PDB entry 5GT3 | X-ray diffraction, 2.91 A resolution | chains D and I of the 10 polymer chains in the assembly

# Chain D
Protein: Histone H2B type 1-A
From: Homo sapiens
UniProtKB: Q96A08 (H2B1A_HUMAN); residues 0-125 here correspond to UniProt positions 2-127 (UniProt number = residue number + 2)
Chain sequence (126 residues; numbered 0 to 125; the number before each row is that of its first residue; numbering starts at 0):
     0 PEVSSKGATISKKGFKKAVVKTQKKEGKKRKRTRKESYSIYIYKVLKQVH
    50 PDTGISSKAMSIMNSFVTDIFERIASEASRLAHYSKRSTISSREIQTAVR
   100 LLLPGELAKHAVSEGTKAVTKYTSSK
Not modelled in the structure: 0-30
Bound ions: Mn2+: Val48 (shared with 1 residue of chain E)
UniProt features mapped onto this chain:
  - modified residue: Pro0 (N-acetylproline), Lys5 (N6-acetyllysine), Lys11 (N6-acetyllysine), Lys12 (N6-acetyllysine), Lys15 (N6-acetyllysine), Lys16 (N6-acetyllysine), Lys20 (N6-acetyllysine), Lys23 (N6-acetyllysine), Lys34 (N6-crotonyllysine), Ser36 (Phosphoserine), Lys43 (N6-lactoyllysine), Lys46 (N6-methyllysine), Lys57 (N6,N6-dimethyllysine), Arg79 (Dimethylated arginine), Ser84 (Phosphoserine), Lys85 (N6,N6,N6-trimethyllysine), Arg86 (Omega-N-methylarginine), Arg92 (Omega-N-methylarginine), Lys108 (N6-lactoyllysine), Thr115 (Phosphothreonine) and 2 more in UniProt
  - cross-link (Glycyl lysine isopeptide (Lys-Gly)): Lys5 (interchain with G-Cter in SUMO2), Lys20 (interchain with G-Cter in SUMO2), Lys34 (interchain with G-Cter in ubiquitin), Lys120 (interchain with G-Cter in ubiquitin)

# Chain I
Molecule: 146-nt DNA strand
From: Homo sapiens
Sequence (146 nucleotides; each row starts with the number of its first residue):
     1 ATCAATATCCACCTGCAGATTCTACCAAAAGTGTATTTGGAAACTGCTCC
    51 ATCAAAAGGCATGTTCAGCTGAATTCAGCTGAACATGCCTTTTGATGGAG
   101 CAGTTTCCAAATACACTTTTGGTAGAATCTGCAGGTGGATATTGAT
Bound ions: Mn2+ near DG78 (its only coordinating residue here)

# How chain D and chain I interact
Contacting residue pairs (17):
  Arg31(D) - DT104(I)  phosphate contact
  Thr32(D) - DG103(I)  hydrogen bond to the phosphate
  Arg33(D) - DA27(I)  phosphate contact
  Arg33(D) - DA28(I)  sugar contact
  Tyr42(D) - DT20(I)  phosphate contact
  Gly53(D) - DT20(I)  phosphate contact
  Ile54(D) - DA19(I)  sugar contact
  Ile54(D) - DT20(I)  hydrogen bond to the phosphate
  Ser55(D) - DA19(I)  phosphate contact
  Ser56(D) - DA19(I)  hydrogen bond to the phosphate
  Lys85(D) - DG39(I)  phosphate contact
  Arg86(D) - DG39(I)  sugar contact
  Arg86(D) - DG40(I)  salt bridge to the phosphate
  Ser87(D) - DT38(I)  phosphate contact
  Ser87(D) - DG39(I)  hydrogen bond to the phosphate
  Thr88(D) - DG39(I)  hydrogen bond to the phosphate
  Lys125(D) - DG31(I)  salt bridge to the phosphate
Other interface residues (no listed pair), chain I (11 interface residues in all): DA102

# In short
13 residues of chain D and 11 residues of chain I are in contact; the contacts include 5 hydrogen bonds and 2
salt bridges. Among the polar pairs are Thr32(D)-DG103(I), Ile54(D)-DT20(I) and Ser56(D)-DA19(I).
Chain D is Histone H2B type 1-A and chain I is a 146-nt DNA strand, both from Homo sapiens; the structure,
Crystal structure of nucleosome particle in the presence of human testis-specific histone variant, hTh2b, was
determined by X-ray diffraction, deposited together with 5GSU and 5GT0.
